Entry 8TV9 (electron microscopy, 8.15 A resolution (very low resolution: no residue pairs are listed; an interface is given only as per-side residue counts)); this record covers chains a and BC of the 37 polymer chains in the assembly.

# Chain a
Protein: Maturation protein
Source organism: Acinetobacter phage AP205
UniProtKB: Q9AZ43 (Q9AZ43_9VIRU); residues 1-534 here = UniProt positions 1-534
Chain sequence (534 residues; numbered 1 to 534; the number before each row is that of its first residue):
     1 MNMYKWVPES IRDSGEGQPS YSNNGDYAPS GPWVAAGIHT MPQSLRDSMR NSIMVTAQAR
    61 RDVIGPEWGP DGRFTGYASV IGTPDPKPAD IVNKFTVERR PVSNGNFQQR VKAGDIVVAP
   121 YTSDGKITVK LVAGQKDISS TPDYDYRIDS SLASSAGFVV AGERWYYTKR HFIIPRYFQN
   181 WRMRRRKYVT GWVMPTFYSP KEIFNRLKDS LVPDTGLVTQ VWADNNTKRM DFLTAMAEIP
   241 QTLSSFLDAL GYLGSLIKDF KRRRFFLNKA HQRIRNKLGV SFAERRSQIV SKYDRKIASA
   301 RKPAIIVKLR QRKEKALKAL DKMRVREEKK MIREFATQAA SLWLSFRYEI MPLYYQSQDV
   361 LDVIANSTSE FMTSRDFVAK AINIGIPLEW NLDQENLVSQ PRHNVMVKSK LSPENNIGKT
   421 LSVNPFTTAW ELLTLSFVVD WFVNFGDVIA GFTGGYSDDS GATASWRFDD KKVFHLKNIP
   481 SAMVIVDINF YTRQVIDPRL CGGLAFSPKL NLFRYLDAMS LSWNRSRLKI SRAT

# Chain BC
Protein: Fimbrial protein
Source organism: Acinetobacter genomosp. 16BJ
UniProtKB: N9RQW9 (N9RQW9_9GAMM); numbering as in UniProt (aligned over 79-147)
Chain sequence (69 residues; row label = number of the first residue in the row):
    79 STAAVTGQTG LTITYPASAT ESAAIQGTFG NSAAIKIKNQ TLTWTRTPEG AWSCATTVEA
   139 KFKPAGCAS
Disulfide bonds: Cys-132/Cys-145

# How chain a and chain BC interact
At this resolution (8 A) residue pairs are not listed: 5 residues of chain a and 6 of chain BC lie at the interface.
Interface features reported in the paper:
  - interface residues, chain BC: Ser-79(BC)

# Overview
Chain a and chain BC form an interface of 5 and 6 residues respectively. From the paper: the interface residue
Ser-79(BC).
Chain a is Maturation protein (Acinetobacter phage AP205) and chain BC is Fimbrial protein (Acinetobacter
genomosp. 16BJ); the structure, Inner Mat-T4P complex, was determined by electron microscopy, deposited
together with 8TOB, 8TOC, 8TVA, 8TW2 and 8TWC.
